Entry 9KEU (electron microscopy, 3.70 A resolution); this record covers chains C and G of the 12 polymer chains in the assembly.

Chain C:
Protein: DNA-directed RNA polymerase subunit beta
From: Mycobacterium tuberculosis H37Rv
Notes: EC 2.7.7.6
UniProtKB: P9WGY9 (RPOB_MYCTU); numbering as in UniProt (aligned over 1-1178)
Chain sequence (1178 residues; each row starts with the number of its first residue):
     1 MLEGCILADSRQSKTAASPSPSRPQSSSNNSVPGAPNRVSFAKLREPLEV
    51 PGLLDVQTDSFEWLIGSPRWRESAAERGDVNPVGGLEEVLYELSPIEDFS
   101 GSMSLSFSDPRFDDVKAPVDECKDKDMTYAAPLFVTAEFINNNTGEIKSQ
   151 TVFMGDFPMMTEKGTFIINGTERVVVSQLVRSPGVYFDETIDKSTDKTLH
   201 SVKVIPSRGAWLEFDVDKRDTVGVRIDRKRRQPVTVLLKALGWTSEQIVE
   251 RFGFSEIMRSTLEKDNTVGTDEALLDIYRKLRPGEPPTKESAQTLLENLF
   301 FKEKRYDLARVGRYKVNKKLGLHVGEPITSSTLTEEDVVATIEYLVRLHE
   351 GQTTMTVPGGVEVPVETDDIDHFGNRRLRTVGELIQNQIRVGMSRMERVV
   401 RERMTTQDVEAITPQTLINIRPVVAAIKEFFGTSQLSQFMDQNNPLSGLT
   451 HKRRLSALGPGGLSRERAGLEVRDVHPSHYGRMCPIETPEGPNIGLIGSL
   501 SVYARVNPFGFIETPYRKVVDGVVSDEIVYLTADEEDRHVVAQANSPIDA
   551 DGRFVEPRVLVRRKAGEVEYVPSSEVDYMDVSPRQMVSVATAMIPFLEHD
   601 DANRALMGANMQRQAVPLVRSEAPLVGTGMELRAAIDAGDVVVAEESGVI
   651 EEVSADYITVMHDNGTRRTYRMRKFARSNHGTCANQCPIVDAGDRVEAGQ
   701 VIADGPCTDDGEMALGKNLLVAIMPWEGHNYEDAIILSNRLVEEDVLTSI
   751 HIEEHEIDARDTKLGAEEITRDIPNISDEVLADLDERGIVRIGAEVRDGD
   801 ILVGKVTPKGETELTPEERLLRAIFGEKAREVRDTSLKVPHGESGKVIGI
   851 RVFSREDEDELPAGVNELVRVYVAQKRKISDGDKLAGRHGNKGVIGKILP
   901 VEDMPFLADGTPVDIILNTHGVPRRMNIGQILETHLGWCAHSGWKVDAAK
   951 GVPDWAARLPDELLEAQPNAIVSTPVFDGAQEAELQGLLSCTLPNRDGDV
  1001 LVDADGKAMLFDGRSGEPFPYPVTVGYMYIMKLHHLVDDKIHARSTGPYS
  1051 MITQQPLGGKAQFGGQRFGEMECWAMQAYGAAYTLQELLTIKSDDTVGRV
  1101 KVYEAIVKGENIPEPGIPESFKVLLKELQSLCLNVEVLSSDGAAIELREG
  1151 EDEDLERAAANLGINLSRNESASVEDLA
Disordered / not traced: 1-29, 1141-1178
Swiss-Prot annotation at these positions:
  - natural variant: Val423 (V423A: In strain: vr1), Leu436 (L436P: In strain: vr2), Ser437 (S437T: In strain: vr3), Gln438 to Asp441 (sequence variant, change not given here; In strain: RJ49), Gln438 (Q438L: In strain: vr4), Phe439 (F439V: In strain: RJ37), Met440 to Asn443 (deletion: In strain: RJ55), Asp441 (D441V: In strain: vr3), Leu449 to Lys452 (sequence variant, change not given here; In strain: RJ48), His451 (H451D: In strain: vr5; H451L: In strain: SP28; H451N: In strain: vr6; H451P: In strain: vr8; H451Q: In strain: vr1; H451R: In strain: vr7), Ser456 (S456L: In strain: vr11 and RJ37; S456Q: In strain: vr9; S456W: In strain: vr10), Leu458 (L458P: In strain: vr12 and SP22)
  - mutagenesis: Glu138 (E138R: Weakens interaction with TRCF and CarD), Ile147 (I147A: Weakens interaction with TRCF and CarD), Lys148 (K148A: Does not affect association with TRCF, but weakens interaction with CarD), Ser149 (S149A: Does not affect association with TRCF, but weakens interaction with CarD)

Chain G:
Molecule: Template strand DNA of the promoter
Sequence (100 nucleotides; numbered 1 to 100; the number before each row is that of its first residue):
     1 TGCATCCGTGAGTCGAGGGTAATAACGGCCTGTACGCGTCCGTTTCCGGC
    51 ACCCCAAATGAACCGTCCCTGGCTCCAAGGTGAACTCTGGGCGACGAGTG
Disordered / not traced: 78-100

Interface between chain C and chain G:
Pairs across the interface (22):
  Arg230(C) with DT5(G), phosphate contact
  Arg395(C) with DA22(G), salt bridge to the phosphate
  Val399(C) with DT23(G), phosphate contact
  Arg421(C) with DA21(G), phosphate contact; DA22(G), salt bridge to the phosphate; DT23(G), salt bridge to the phosphate
  Pro422(C) with DA22(G), phosphate contact
  Ala425(C) with DA21(G), phosphate contact; DA22(G), phosphate contact
  Lys428(C) with DT20(G), hydrogen bond to the phosphate; DA21(G), salt bridge to the phosphate
  Glu429(C) with DT20(G), sugar contact; DA21(G), phosphate contact
  Thr433(C) with DG19(G), sugar contact; DT20(G), hydrogen bond to the base
  Phe439(C) with DG17(G), phosphate contact; DG18(G), phosphate contact
  Gln1066(C) with DG15(G), phosphate contact
  Arg1067(C) with DC14(G), salt bridge to the phosphate
  Gly1069(C) with DC14(G), phosphate contact
  Glu1070(C) with DT13(G), phosphate contact
  Met1071(C) with DT13(G), phosphate contact
Interface residues without a listed pair, chain G (12 interface residues in all): DC6

Overview:
15 residues of chain C and 12 residues of chain G are in contact; the contacts include 2 hydrogen bonds and 5
salt bridges. Polar pairs include Thr433(C)-DT20(G), Lys428(C)-DT20(G) and Arg395(C)-DA22(G). UniProt lists 4
mutagenesis sites on chain C.
Here chain C is DNA-directed RNA polymerase subunit beta (Mycobacterium tuberculosis H37Rv) and chain G is
Template strand DNA of the promoter. Entry 9KEU (Cryo-EM structure of Mycobacterium tuberculosis transcription
activation complex with four PhoP molecules (composite map)) was determined by electron microscopy, deposited
together with 9JI2, 9KET and 9KEV.
